5FGE - chains H and I of the 28 polymer chains in the assembly; structure by X-ray diffraction, 2.60 A resolution.

== Chain H ==
Protein: Proteasome subunit beta type-2
From: Saccharomyces cerevisiae (strain ATCC 204508 / S288c)
Notes: EC 3.4.25.1
UniProtKB: P25043 (PSB2_YEAST); residues 1-232 here correspond to UniProt positions 30-261 (UniProt number = residue number + 29)
Amino-acid sequence (232 residues; each row starts with the number of its first residue):
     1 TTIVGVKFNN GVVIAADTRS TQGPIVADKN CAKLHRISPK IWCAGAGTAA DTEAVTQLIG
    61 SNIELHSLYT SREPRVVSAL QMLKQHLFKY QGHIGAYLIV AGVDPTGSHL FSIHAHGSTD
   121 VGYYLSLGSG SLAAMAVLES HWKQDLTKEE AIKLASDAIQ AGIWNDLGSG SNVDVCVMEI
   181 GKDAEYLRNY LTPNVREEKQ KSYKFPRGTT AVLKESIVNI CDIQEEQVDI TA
Unresolved in the structure: 223-232
Glycans and other covalent adducts: CARFILZOMIB, bound form (3BV) linked to Thr1
Small-molecule neighbours:
  - CARFILZOMIB, bound form (3BV; N-{(2S)-2-[(morpholin-4-ylacetyl)amino]-4-phenylbutanoyl}-L-leucyl-N-[(2R,3S,4S)-1,3-dihydroxy-2,6-dimethylheptan-4-yl]-L-phenylalaninamide), molecule 1: Arg19, Ser20, Thr21, Gln22, Ala27, Cys31, Lys33, Gly45, Ala46, Gly47, Thr48, Ala49, Thr52, Ser129, Gly168
  - CARFILZOMIB, bound form (3BV), molecule 2: His114, His116, Ser118, Asp120
Swiss-Prot annotation at these positions:
  - active site: Thr1 (Nucleophile)
Reported in the primary citation:
  - catalytic residues: Lys33 (proposed by the authors, not directly observed)

== Chain I ==
Protein: Proteasome subunit beta type-3
From: Saccharomyces cerevisiae (strain ATCC 204508 / S288c)
Notes: EC 3.4.25.1
UniProtKB: P25451 (PSB3_YEAST); residues 0-204 here correspond to UniProt positions 1-205 (UniProt number = residue number + 1)
Amino-acid sequence (205 residues; row label = number of the first residue in the row; numbering starts at 0):
     0 MSDPSSINGG IVVAMTGKDC VAIACDLRLG SQSLGVSNKF EKIFHYGHVF LGITGLATDV
    60 TTLNEMFRYK TNLYKLKEER AIEPETFTQL VSSSLYERRF GPYFVGPVVA GINSKSGKPF
   120 IAGFDLIGCI DEAKDFIVSG TASDQLFGMC ESLYEPNLEP EDLFETISQA LLNAADRDAL
   180 SGWGAVVYII KKDEVVKRYL KMRQD
Unresolved in the structure: 0
Bound ions: Mg2+ site 1: Asp177, Ser180; Mg2+ site 2: Asp204 (shared with 3 residues of chain Y)
Small-molecule neighbours: CARFILZOMIB, bound form (3BV; N-{(2S)-2-[(morpholin-4-ylacetyl)amino]-4-phenylbutanoyl}-L-leucyl-N-[(2R,3S,4S)-1,3-dihydroxy-2,6-dimethylheptan-4-yl]-L-phenylalaninamide): Ser4, Arg98, Asp124, Leu125, Ile126, Cys128
Swiss-Prot annotation at these positions:
  - modified residue: Ser30 (Phosphoserine)
  - cross-link: Lys69 (Glycyl lysine isopeptide (Lys-Gly) (interchain with G-Cter in ubiquitin))

== Chain H / chain I interface ==
Pairs across the interface (56):
  Ile25(H) - Asp143(I)
  Ile25(H) - Phe146(I)  hydrophobic
  Ala27(H) - Asp130(I)
  Asp28(H) - Asp130(I)
  Asp28(H) - Glu131(I)
  Lys29(H) - Glu150(I)  salt bridge
  Ala49(H) - Cys128(I)  hydrophobic
  Ala50(H) - Tyr95(I)
  Ala50(H) - Ile126(I)  hydrophobic
  Ala50(H) - Cys128(I)
  Asp51(H) - Tyr95(I)  hydrogen bond
  Asp51(H) - Arg98(I)  salt bridge
  Ala54(H) - Tyr95(I)
  Tyr90(H) - Phe99(I)  hydrophobic
  His93(H) - Arg98(I)  hydrogen bond (backbone-side chain)
  His93(H) - Phe99(I)
  Ile94(H) - Phe99(I)  hydrophobic
  Arg196(H) - Glu150(I)  hydrogen bond (side chain-backbone)
  Lys199(H) - Glu150(I)
  Lys199(H) - Ser151(I)  hydrogen bond (side chain-backbone)
  Lys199(H) - Tyr153(I)  hydrogen bond (side chain-backbone)
  Ser202(H) - Glu154(I)  hydrogen bond
  Tyr203(H) - Ser151(I)
  Tyr203(H) - Leu152(I)  hydrophobic
  Lys204(H) - Glu154(I)
  Lys204(H) - Asp161(I)
  Phe205(H) - Leu152(I)  hydrophobic
  Phe205(H) - Gln168(I)
  Arg207(H) - Glu160(I)
  Arg207(H) - Asp161(I)  salt bridge
  Gly208(H) - Glu164(I)  hydrogen bond (backbone-side chain)
  Thr209(H) - Glu164(I)
  Thr210(H) - Glu164(I)  hydrogen bond
  Thr210(H) - Ser167(I)
  Thr210(H) - Gln168(I)  hydrogen bond
  Thr210(H) - Leu199(I)
  Ala211(H) - Leu199(I)
  Ala211(H) - Lys200(I)  hydrogen bond (backbone-backbone)
  Val212(H) - Phe163(I)  hydrophobic
  Val212(H) - Tyr198(I)
  Leu213(H) - Tyr198(I)  hydrogen bond (backbone-backbone)
  Leu213(H) - Leu199(I)
  Leu213(H) - Lys200(I)
  Lys214(H) - Arg197(I)
  Lys214(H) - Tyr198(I)  hydrogen bond (backbone-backbone)
  Glu215(H) - Lys196(I)
  Glu215(H) - Arg197(I)  salt bridge
  Ser216(H) - Val195(I)
  Ser216(H) - Lys196(I)  hydrogen bond (backbone-backbone)
  Ile217(H) - Val194(I)
  Val218(H) - Val194(I)  hydrogen bond (backbone-backbone)
  Val218(H) - Lys196(I)
  Asn219(H) - His44(I)
  Ile220(H) - Gly46(I)
  Ile220(H) - Val194(I)  hydrophobic
  Asp222(H) - Lys74(I)  salt bridge
Other interface residues (no listed pair), chain H (36 interface residues in all): Val26, Thr48, Gln57, Pro206
Other interface residues (no listed pair), chain I (36 interface residues in all): His47, Phe49, Gln88, Asp124, Leu171, Tyr187

== Summary ==
The chain H/chain I interface involves 36 residues from each chain; the contacts include 14 hydrogen bonds and
5 salt bridges. Among the polar pairs are Lys29(H)-Glu150(I), Asp51(H)-Arg98(I) and Arg207(H)-Asp161(I). Chain
H binds CARFILZOMIB, bound form. Chain I binds CARFILZOMIB, bound form. CARFILZOMIB, bound form is covalently
linked to Thr1(H). From the paper: the catalytic residue Lys33(H).
Here chain H is Proteasome subunit beta type-2 and chain I is Proteasome subunit beta type-3, both from
Saccharomyces cerevisiae (strain ATCC 204508 / S288c). Entry 5FGE (Yeast 20S proteasome beta5-H(-2)T-T1A
double mutant in complex with Carfilzomib) was determined by X-ray diffraction, deposited together with 5CZ4,
5CZ5, 5CZ6, 5CZ7, 5CZ8, 5CZ9 and 16 further entries.
